8TMU - chains A and B of the 3 polymer chains in the assembly; structure by X-ray diffraction, 2.90 A resolution.

[Chain A]
Name: HLA-B*73:01
Source organism: Homo sapiens
UniProt: A0A583ZBV1 (A0A583ZBV1_HUMAN); residues 1-276 here correspond to UniProt positions 25-300 (UniProt number = residue number + 24)
Amino-acid sequence (277 residues; row label = number of the first residue in the row; numbering starts at 0):
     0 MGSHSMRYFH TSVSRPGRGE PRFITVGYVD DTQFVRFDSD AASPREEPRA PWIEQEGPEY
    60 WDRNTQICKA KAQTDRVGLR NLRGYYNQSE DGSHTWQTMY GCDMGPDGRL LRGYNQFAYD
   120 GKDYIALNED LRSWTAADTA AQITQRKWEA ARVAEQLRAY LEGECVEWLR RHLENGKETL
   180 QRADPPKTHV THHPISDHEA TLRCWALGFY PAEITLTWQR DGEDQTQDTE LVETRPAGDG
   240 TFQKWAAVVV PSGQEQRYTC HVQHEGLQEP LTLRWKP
Disordered / not traced: 0, 222
Differences from the reference sequence: initiating methionine (0); engineered mutation Leu270 (Cys294 in A0A583ZBV1)
Disulfides: Cys101-Cys164, Cys203-Cys259
From the paper describing this entry:
  - binding site for KP1: Thr24, Glu45, Asn63, Asn80, Tyr84, Trp147, Glu163
  - specificity-determining residues: Trp95 (proposed by the authors, not directly observed)

[Chain B]
Name: Beta-2-microglobulin
Source organism: Homo sapiens
UniProt: P61769 (B2MG_HUMAN); residues 2-100 here correspond to UniProt positions 21-119 (UniProt number = residue number + 19)
Amino-acid sequence (101 residues; each row starts with the number of its first residue; numbering starts at 0):
     0 MGIQRTPKIQ VYSRHPAENG KSNFLNCYVS GFHPSDIEVD LLKNGERIEK VEHSDLSFSK
    60 DWSFYLLYYT EFTPTEKDEY ACRVNHVTLS QPKIVKWDRD M
Disordered / not traced: 0-1
Differences from the reference sequence: initiating methionine (0); expression tag (1)
Disulfides: Cys26-Cys81

[How chain A and chain B interact]
Pairs across the interface (53):
  Arg6(A) with Lys59(B)
  Phe8(A) with Ser56(B); Phe57(B), hydrophobic; Lys59(B)
  His9(A) with Phe57(B)
  Thr10(A) with Leu55(B); Phe57(B); Phe63(B)
  Val12(A) with Ser34(B)
  Ile23(A) with Leu55(B), hydrophobic
  Val25(A) with Ser56(B)
  Tyr27(A) with Ser56(B); Tyr64(B), hydrogen bond
  Gln32(A) with Asp54(B), hydrogen bond
  Arg35(A) with Asp54(B), salt bridge
  Arg48(A) with Asp54(B), salt bridge
  Thr94(A) with Phe63(B)
  Gln96(A) with His32(B), hydrogen bond; Phe57(B); Trp61(B), hydrogen bond (side chain-backbone); Phe63(B)
  Thr97(A) with Phe57(B)
  Met98(A) with Phe57(B), hydrophobic
  Gln115(A) with Trp61(B)
  Phe116(A) with Trp61(B)
  Ala117(A) with Trp61(B), hydrophobic
  Asp119(A) with Ile2(B); His32(B)
  Gly120(A) with His32(B)
  Asp122(A) with Trp61(B), hydrogen bond
  His192(A) with Asp99(B)
  Arg202(A) with Asp99(B), hydrogen bond (side chain-backbone); Met100(B)
  Trp204(A) with Asp99(B); Met100(B)
  Val231(A) with Gln9(B)
  Glu232(A) with Lys7(B), salt bridge; Gln9(B), hydrogen bond (backbone-side chain); Tyr27(B); Ser29(B), hydrogen bond
  Thr233(A) with Tyr27(B)
  Arg234(A) with Gln9(B); Tyr11(B); Met100(B), hydrogen bond (side chain-backbone)
  Pro235(A) with Tyr11(B), hydrogen bond (backbone-side chain); Asn25(B); Tyr27(B)
  Ala236(A) with Arg13(B); Asn25(B), hydrogen bond (backbone-side chain)
  Gln242(A) with Tyr11(B); Ser12(B); Arg13(B), hydrogen bond (side chain-backbone)
  Trp244(A) with Met100(B), hydrogen bond (side chain-backbone)
Also at the interface, not in a pair above, chain A (35 interface residues in all): Lys121, Gly237, Asp238
Also at the interface, not in a pair above, chain B (26 interface residues in all): Arg4, His14, Pro33, Asp60, Leu66

[Overview]
35 residues of chain A face 26 of chain B across their interface, with 13 hydrogen bonds and 3 salt bridges.
Among the polar pairs are Arg35(A)-Asp54(B), Arg48(A)-Asp54(B) and Glu232(A)-Lys7(B). The paper reports a
binding site for KP1 at Thr24(A), Glu45(A) and Asn63(A) among others; the specificity determinant Trp95(A).
Here chain A is HLA-B*73:01 and chain B is Beta-2-microglobulin, both from Homo sapiens. Entry 8TMU
(HLA-B*73:01 bound to a 10mer peptide in complex with KIR2DL2) was determined by X-ray diffraction.
